Entry 8OXV (X-ray diffraction, 1.80 A resolution); this record covers chains A and C of the 3 polymer chains in the assembly.

# Chain A
Molecule: Protein-glutamine gamma-glutamyltransferase E 27 kDa non-catalytic chain
Source organism: Homo sapiens
UniProtKB: Q08188 (TGM3_HUMAN); residues 1-693 here = UniProt positions 1-693
Chain sequence (693 residues; each row starts with the number of its first residue):
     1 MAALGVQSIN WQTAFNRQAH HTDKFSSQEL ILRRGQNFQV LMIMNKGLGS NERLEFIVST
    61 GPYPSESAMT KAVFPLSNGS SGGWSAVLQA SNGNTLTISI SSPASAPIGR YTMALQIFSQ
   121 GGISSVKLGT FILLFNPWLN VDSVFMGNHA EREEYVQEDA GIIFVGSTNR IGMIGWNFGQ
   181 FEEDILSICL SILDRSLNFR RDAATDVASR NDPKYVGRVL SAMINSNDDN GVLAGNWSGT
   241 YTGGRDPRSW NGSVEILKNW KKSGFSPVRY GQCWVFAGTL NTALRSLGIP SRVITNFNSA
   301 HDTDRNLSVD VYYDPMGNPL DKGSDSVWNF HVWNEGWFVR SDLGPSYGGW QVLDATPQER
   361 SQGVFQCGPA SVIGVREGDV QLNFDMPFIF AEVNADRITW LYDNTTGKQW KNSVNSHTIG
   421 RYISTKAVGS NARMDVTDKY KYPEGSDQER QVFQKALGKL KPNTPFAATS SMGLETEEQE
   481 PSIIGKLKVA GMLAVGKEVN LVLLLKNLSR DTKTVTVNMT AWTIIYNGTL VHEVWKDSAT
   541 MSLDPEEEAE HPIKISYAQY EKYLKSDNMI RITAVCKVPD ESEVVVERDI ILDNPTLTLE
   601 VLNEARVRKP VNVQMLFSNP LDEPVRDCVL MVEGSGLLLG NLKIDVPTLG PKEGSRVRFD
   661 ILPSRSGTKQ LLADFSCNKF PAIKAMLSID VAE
Disordered / not traced: 462-473
Bound ions: Ca2+ site 1: Ala-222, Asn-225, Asn-227, Asp-229; Ca2+ site 2: Asp-302, Asp-304, Asn-306, Ser-308, Asp-325; Ca2+ site 3: Asn-394, Ser-416, Glu-444, Glu-449
From the paper describing this entry:
  - contacts within the chain: Cys-273/Tyr-526 (hydrogen bond)
  - catalytic residues: His-301, Glu-359 (proposed by the authors, not directly observed)
  - specificity-determining residues: Val-165, Gly-172 (proposed by the authors, not directly observed)

# Chain C
Molecule: Antibody Fab fragment light chain
Source organism: Homo sapiens
Notes: antibody fragment or engineered binder
Chain sequence (216 residues; numbered 1 to 216; the number before each row is that of its first residue):
     1 NFMLTQPHSV SESPGKTVTI SCTRSSGSID SNYVQWYQQR PGSAPTIVIH EDNQRPSGVP
    61 DRFSGSIDTS SNSASLTISG LKTEDEADYY CQSYDPSNVV FGGGTKLTVL GQPKAAPSVT
   121 LFPPSSEELQ ANKATLVCLI SDFYPGAVTV AWKADSSPVK AGVETTTPSK QSNNKYAASS
   181 YLSLTPEQWK SHRSYSCQVT HEGSTVEKTV APTECS
Disulfides: Cys-22/Cys-91, Cys-138/Cys-197

# How chain A and chain C interact
Residue-residue contacts - 17 pairs, chain A then chain C:
  Glu-255(A) / Glu-51(C)
  Lys-258(A) / Tyr-33(C)
  Asn-259(A) / Tyr-33(C)  hydrogen bond
  Lys-261(A) / Asp-30(C)  salt bridge
  Lys-261(A) / Ser-31(C)
  Lys-262(A) / Asp-30(C)  hydrogen bond (side chain-backbone)
  Lys-262(A) / Ser-31(C)
  Lys-262(A) / Asn-32(C)  hydrogen bond (backbone-side chain)
  Lys-262(A) / Tyr-33(C)
  Lys-262(A) / Asp-52(C)  salt bridge
  Lys-262(A) / Tyr-94(C)  hydrogen bond (backbone-side chain)
  Leu-639(A) / Gln-54(C)  hydrogen bond (backbone-side chain)
  Gly-640(A) / Gln-54(C)
  Asn-641(A) / Gln-54(C)
  Lys-643(A) / Ser-57(C)
  Ile-644(A) / Ser-57(C)
  Asp-645(A) / Ser-57(C)  hydrogen bond (backbone-side chain)
Also at the interface, not in a pair above, chain A (13 interface residues in all): Ser-263, Gly-264
Also at the interface, not in a pair above, chain C (10 interface residues in all): Pro-96

# Overview
13 residues of chain A and 10 residues of chain C are in contact, with 6 hydrogen bonds and 2 salt bridges.
Polar contacts include Lys-261(A)/Asp-30(C), Lys-262(A)/Asp-52(C) and Asn-259(A)/Tyr-33(C). Ala-222(A),
Asn-225(A), Asn-227(A) and Asp-229(A) form the Ca2+ site 1. From the paper: catalytic residues His-301(A) and
Glu-359(A); specificity determinants Val-165(A) and Gly-172(A).
Here chain A is Protein-glutamine gamma-glutamyltransferase E 27 kDa non-catalytic chain and chain C is
Antibody Fab fragment light chain, both from Homo sapiens. Entry 8OXV (Transglutaminase 3 zymogen in complex
with DH patient-derived Fab DH63-B02) was determined by X-ray diffraction (same publication as 8OXW, 8OXX and
8OXY).
